1GZO - chain A; structure by X-ray diffraction, 2.75 A resolution.

[Chain A]
Protein: Rac-beta serine/threonine protein kinase
From: Homo sapiens
Notes: EC 2.7.1.-; fragment: kinase domain without hydrophobic motif, residues 146-460
UniProt: P31751 (AKT2_HUMAN); numbering as in UniProt (aligned over 146-460)
Chain sequence (315 residues; each row starts with the number of its first residue):
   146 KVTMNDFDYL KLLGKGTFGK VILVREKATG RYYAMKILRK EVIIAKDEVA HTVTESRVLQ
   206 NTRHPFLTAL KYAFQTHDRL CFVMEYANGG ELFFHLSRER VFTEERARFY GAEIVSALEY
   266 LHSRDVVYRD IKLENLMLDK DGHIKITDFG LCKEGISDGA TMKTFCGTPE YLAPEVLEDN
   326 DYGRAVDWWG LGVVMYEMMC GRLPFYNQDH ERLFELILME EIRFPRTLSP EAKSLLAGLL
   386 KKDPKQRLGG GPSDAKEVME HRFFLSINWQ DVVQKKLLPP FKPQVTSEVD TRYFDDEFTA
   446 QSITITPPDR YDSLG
Unresolved in the structure: 189-197, 297-312, 443-460
Swiss-Prot annotation at these positions:
  - active site: D275 (Proton acceptor)
  - binding site (ATP): L158 to V166, K181
  - binding site (Mn(2+)): N280, D293
  - modified residue: T309 (Phosphothreonine), S447 (Phosphoserine), T451 (Phosphothreonine)
  - glycosylation (O-linked (GlcNAc) threonine): T306, T313
  - natural variant: R274 (R274H: Risk factor for T2D)
  - mutagenesis: K181 (K181A: Loss of kinase activity), T309 (T309A: Impairs interaction with TTC3; when associated with A-474; T309E: Constitutively active; when associated with D-474)
What the authors report for this chain:
  - conformationally variable residues (order/disorder transition): C297 to G312
  - post-translational modification sites: T309 (citing earlier work)
  - mutagenesis - V194A/V198A: decreased catalytic activity on PIFtide
  - mutagenesis - R202D, L225A: decreased catalytic activity

[In short]
UniProt lists active-site residue D275, 10 ATP-binding residues, Mn2+-binding residues N280 and D293 and 2
mutagenesis sites. From the paper: R202D and L225A reduce catalytic activity; a modification site at T309.
Chain A is Rac-beta serine/threonine protein kinase (Homo sapiens); the structure, Structure of protein kinase
B unphosphorylated, was determined by X-ray diffraction, deposited together with 1GZK and 1GZN.
